PDB entry 9MCZ | X-ray diffraction, 1.89 A resolution | chain A

[Chain A]
Protein: Penicillin-binding protein 2
From: Neisseria gonorrhoeae 35/02
Notes: EC 3.4.16.4
UniProtKB: Q8RR30 (Q8RR30_NEIGO); aligned to UniProt positions 237-575 over residues 237-575
Chain sequence (330 residues; numbered 232 to 575; 14 numbers in that range are skipped by the numbering (no residue carries them; nothing is unmodelled there); the number before each row is that of its first residue):
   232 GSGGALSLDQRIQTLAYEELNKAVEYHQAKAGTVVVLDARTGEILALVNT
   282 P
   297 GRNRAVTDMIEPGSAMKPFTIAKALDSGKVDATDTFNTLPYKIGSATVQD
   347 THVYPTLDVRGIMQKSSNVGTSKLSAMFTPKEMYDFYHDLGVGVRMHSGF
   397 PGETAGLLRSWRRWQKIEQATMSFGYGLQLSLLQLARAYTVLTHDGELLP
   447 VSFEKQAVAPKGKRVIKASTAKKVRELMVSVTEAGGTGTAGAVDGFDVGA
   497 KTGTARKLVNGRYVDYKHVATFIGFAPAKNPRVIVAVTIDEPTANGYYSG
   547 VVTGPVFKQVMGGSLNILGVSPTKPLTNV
Disordered / not traced: 232-235, 574-575
Sequence notes: expression tag (232-236); conflict G297 (Ala283 in Q8RR30)
Covalently attached groups: compound A1BJC linked to S310
Small-molecule neighbours: A1BJC ((3R)-3-{[(2R)-2-[(4-ethyl-2,3-dioxopiperazine-1-carbonyl)amino]-2-(4-phosphonophenyl)acetyl]amino}-2-hydroxy-3,4-dihydro-2H-1,2-benzoxaborinine-8-carboxylic acid): K313, T347, S362, N364, T417, F420, Y422, T483, K497, T498, G499, T500, A501, R502, Y509, D511, H514, Y543, Y544, S545
What the authors report for this chain:
  - binding site for A1BJC: S310, S362, N364, T498, T500, R502, H514, Y543
  - catalytic residues: S310 (proposed by the authors, not directly observed)

[Overview]
Compound A1BJC is covalently linked to S310. From the paper: the catalytic residue S310; a binding site for
A1BJC at S310, S362 and N364 among others.
Chain A is Penicillin-binding protein 2 (Neisseria gonorrhoeae 35/02); the structure, Crystal structure of the
transpeptidase domain of PBP2 from the Neisseria gonorrhoeae cephalosporin decreased susceptibility strain
..., was determined by X-ray diffraction (same publication as 9MD0).
